Entry 2EIF (X-ray diffraction, 1.80 A resolution); this record covers chain A.

== Chain A ==
Name: Protein (eukaryotic translation initiation factor 5A)
Organism: Methanocaldococcus jannaschii
Reference sequence: Q58625 (IF5A_METJA); residues 4-135 here correspond to UniProt positions 1-132 (UniProt number = residue number - 3)
Chain sequence (136 residues; numbered 0 to 135; the number before each row is that of its first residue; numbering starts at 0):
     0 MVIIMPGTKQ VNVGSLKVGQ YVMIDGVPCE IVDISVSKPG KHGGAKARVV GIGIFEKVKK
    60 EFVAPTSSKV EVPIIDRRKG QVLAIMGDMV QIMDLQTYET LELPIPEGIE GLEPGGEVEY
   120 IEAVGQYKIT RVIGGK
Disordered / not traced: 133-135
Construct notes: cloning artifact (0-3)
Curated features (UniProtKB/Swiss-Prot):
  - modified residue: Lys40 (Hypusine)
From the paper describing this entry:
  - post-translational modification sites: Lys40 (by similarity / conservation)
  - conformationally variable residues (order/disorder transition): His41, Gly42

== In short ==
From the paper: a modification site at Lys40; conformational variability at His41 and Gly42.
Chain A is Protein (eukaryotic translation initiation factor 5A) (Methanocaldococcus jannaschii); the
structure, Eukaryotic translation initiation factor 5A from Methanococcus jannaschii, was determined by X-ray
diffraction together with 1EIF from the same study.
